Entry 9MVZ (electron microscopy, 2.81 A resolution); this record covers chains E and F of the 9 polymer chains in the assembly.

[Chain E (and F)]
Protein: MmpL5 protein
From: Mycolicibacterium smegmatis
Notes: chain F of this document is another copy of the same molecule, construct and numbering; everything in this record applies to it too
Reference sequence: A0QS80 (A0QS80_MYCS2); residue numbers follow UniProt; this construct covers 1-967
Amino-acid sequence (967 residues; numbered 1 to 967; the number before each row is that of its first residue):
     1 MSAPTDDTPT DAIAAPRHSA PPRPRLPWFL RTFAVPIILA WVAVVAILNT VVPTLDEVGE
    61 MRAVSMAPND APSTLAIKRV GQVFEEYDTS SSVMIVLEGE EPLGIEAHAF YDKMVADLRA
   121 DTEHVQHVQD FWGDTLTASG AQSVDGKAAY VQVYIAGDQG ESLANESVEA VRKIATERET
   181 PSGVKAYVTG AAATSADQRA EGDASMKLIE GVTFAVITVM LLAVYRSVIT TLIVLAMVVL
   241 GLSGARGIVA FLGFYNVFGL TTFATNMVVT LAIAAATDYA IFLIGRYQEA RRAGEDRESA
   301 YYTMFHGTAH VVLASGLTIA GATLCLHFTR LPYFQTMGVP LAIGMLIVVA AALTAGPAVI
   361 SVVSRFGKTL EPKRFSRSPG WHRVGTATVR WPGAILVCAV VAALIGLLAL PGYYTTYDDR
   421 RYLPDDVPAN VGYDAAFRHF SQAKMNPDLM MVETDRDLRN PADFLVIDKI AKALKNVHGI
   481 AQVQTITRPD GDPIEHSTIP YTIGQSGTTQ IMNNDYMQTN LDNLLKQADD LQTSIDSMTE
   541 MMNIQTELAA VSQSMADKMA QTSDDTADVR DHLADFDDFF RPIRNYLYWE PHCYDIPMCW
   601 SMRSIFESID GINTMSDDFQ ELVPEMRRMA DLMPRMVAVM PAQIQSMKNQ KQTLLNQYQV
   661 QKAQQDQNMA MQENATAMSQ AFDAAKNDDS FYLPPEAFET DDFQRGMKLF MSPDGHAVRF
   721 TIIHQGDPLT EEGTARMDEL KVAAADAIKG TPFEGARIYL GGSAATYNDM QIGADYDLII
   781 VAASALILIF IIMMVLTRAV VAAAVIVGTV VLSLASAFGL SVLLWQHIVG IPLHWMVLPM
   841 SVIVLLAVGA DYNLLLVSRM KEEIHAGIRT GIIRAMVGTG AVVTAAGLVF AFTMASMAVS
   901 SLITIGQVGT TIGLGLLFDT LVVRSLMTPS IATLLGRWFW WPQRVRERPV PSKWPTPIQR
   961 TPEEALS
Not modelled in the structure: 1-19, 958-967
Cystine bridges: Cys-593/Cys-599

[Interface between chain E and chain F]
Residue-residue contacts - 80 pairs, chain E then chain F:
  Ala-462(E) / Ala-681(F)
  Ala-462(E) / Ala-684(F)  hydrophobic
  Ala-462(E) / Ala-685(F)
  Leu-465(E) / Ala-681(F)
  Leu-465(E) / Ala-685(F)  hydrophobic
  Ile-499(E) / Ile-503(F)  hydrophobic
  Ile-503(E) / Ile-503(F)  hydrophobic
  Thr-509(E) / Gln-667(F)
  Thr-509(E) / Met-671(F)  hydrogen bond
  Asn-513(E) / Gln-667(F)  hydrogen bond
  Tyr-516(E) / Val-660(F)  hydrophobic
  Met-517(E) / Gln-664(F)
  Asn-520(E) / Asn-656(F)  hydrogen bond
  Asn-520(E) / Gln-657(F)
  Asn-520(E) / Val-660(F)
  Asn-523(E) / Thr-653(F)
  Asn-523(E) / Asn-656(F)
  Gln-527(E) / Gln-650(F)
  Gln-527(E) / Thr-653(F)
  Asp-530(E) / Ser-646(F)
  Asp-530(E) / Asn-649(F)  hydrogen bond
  Ser-534(E) / Gln-643(F)
  Ser-534(E) / Ser-646(F)  hydrogen bond
  Ser-537(E) / Val-639(F)
  Ser-537(E) / Ala-642(F)
  Met-538(E) / Gln-643(F)  hydrogen bond
  Glu-540(E) / Arg-635(F)  salt bridge
  Glu-540(E) / Val-639(F)
  Met-541(E) / Gln-545(F)
  Met-541(E) / Met-636(F)  hydrophobic
  Ile-544(E) / Arg-635(F)
  Ile-544(E) / Met-636(F)  hydrophobic
  Ile-544(E) / Val-639(F)  hydrophobic
  Gln-545(E) / Met-636(F)
  Glu-547(E) / Leu-632(F)
  Glu-547(E) / Arg-635(F)  salt bridge
  Leu-548(E) / Leu-632(F)
  Leu-548(E) / Met-636(F)  hydrophobic
  Val-551(E) / Glu-625(F)
  Val-551(E) / Arg-628(F)
  Val-551(E) / Leu-632(F)  hydrophobic
  Ser-554(E) / Glu-625(F)  hydrogen bond
  Met-555(E) / Glu-625(F)
  Lys-558(E) / Glu-621(F)  hydrogen bond (side chain-backbone)
  Lys-558(E) / Leu-622(F)
  Lys-558(E) / Glu-625(F)  salt bridge
  Thr-562(E) / Asp-618(F)
  Asp-565(E) / Thr-614(F)
  Asp-565(E) / Asp-618(F)
  Thr-566(E) / Met-615(F)
  Val-569(E) / Ser-608(F)
  Val-569(E) / Gly-611(F)
  Val-569(E) / Ile-612(F)
  His-572(E) / Ser-604(F)
  His-572(E) / Glu-607(F)  salt bridge
  Leu-573(E) / Ser-608(F)
  Asp-575(E) / Trp-600(F)  hydrogen bond (backbone-side chain)
  Phe-576(E) / Ser-601(F)
  Phe-576(E) / Ser-604(F)
  Asp-577(E) / Ser-601(F)
  Phe-579(E) / Met-598(F)  hydrophobic
  Met-615(E) / Met-615(F)  hydrophobic
  Phe-619(E) / Met-615(F)  hydrophobic
  Phe-691(E) / Phe-682(F)
  Tyr-692(E) / Ala-677(F)
  Tyr-692(E) / Met-678(F)  hydrogen bond (side chain-backbone)
  Pro-695(E) / Ala-677(F)  hydrophobic
  Glu-696(E) / Asn-674(F)
  Val-742(E) / His-478(F)
  Asp-746(E) / His-478(F)  salt bridge
  Lys-749(E) / Lys-475(F)  hydrogen bond (side chain-backbone)
  Lys-749(E) / Val-477(F)
  Lys-749(E) / Ile-480(F)  hydrogen bond (side chain-backbone)
  Lys-749(E) / Ala-481(F)
  Gly-750(E) / Lys-686(F)
  Pro-752(E) / Ala-684(F)
  Pro-752(E) / Ala-685(F)
  Arg-937(E) / Trp-391(F)
  Trp-938(E) / Trp-391(F)
  Trp-938(E) / Ala-394(F)  hydrophobic
Interface residues without a listed pair, chain E (59 interface residues in all): Pro-461, Val-466, Met-512, Thr-519, Leu-531, Thr-533, Met-559, Gln-561, Met-647, Asp-689, Thr-751
Interface residues without a listed pair, chain F (53 interface residues in all): Pro-500, Met-629, Met-633, Asp-689, Gln-725

[Overview]
59 residues of chain E and 53 residues of chain F are in contact; the contacts include 12 hydrogen bonds and 5
salt bridges. Among the polar pairs are Glu-540(E)/Arg-635(F), Glu-547(E)/Arg-635(F) and
Lys-558(E)/Glu-625(F).
Both chains are MmpL5 protein (Mycolicibacterium smegmatis). Entry 9MVZ (Tripartite complex of MmpL5-S5-AcpM
from Mycolicibacterium smegmatis) was determined by electron microscopy.
